5C09 - chains A and B of the 5 polymer chains in the assembly; structure by X-ray diffraction, 2.48 A resolution.

# Chain A
Molecule: HLA class I histocompatibility antigen, A-2 alpha chain
Source organism: Homo sapiens
Reference sequence: P01892 (1A02_HUMAN); residues 1-276 here correspond to UniProt positions 25-300 (UniProt number = residue number + 24)
Amino-acid sequence (276 residues; row label = number of the first residue in the row):
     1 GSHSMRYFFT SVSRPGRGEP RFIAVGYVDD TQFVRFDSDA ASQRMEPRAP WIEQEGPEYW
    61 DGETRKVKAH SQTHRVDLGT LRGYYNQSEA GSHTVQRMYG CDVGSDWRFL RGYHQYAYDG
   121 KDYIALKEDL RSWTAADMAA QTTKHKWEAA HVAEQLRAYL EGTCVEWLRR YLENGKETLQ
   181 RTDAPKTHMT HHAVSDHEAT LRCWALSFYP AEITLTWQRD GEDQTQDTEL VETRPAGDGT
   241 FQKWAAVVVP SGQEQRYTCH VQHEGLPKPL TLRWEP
Cystine bridges: Cys101-Cys164, Cys203-Cys259

# Chain B
Molecule: Beta-2-microglobulin
Source organism: Homo sapiens
Reference sequence: P61769 (B2MG_HUMAN); residues 1-99 here correspond to UniProt positions 21-119 (UniProt number = residue number + 20)
Amino-acid sequence (100 residues; numbered 0 to 99; the number before each row is that of its first residue; numbering starts at 0):
     0 MIQRTPKIQV YSRHPAENGK SNFLNCYVSG FHPSDIEVDL LKNGERIEKV EHSDLSFSKD
    60 WSFYLLYYTE FTPTEKDEYA CRVNHVTLSQ PKIVKWDRDM
Construct notes: initiating methionine (0)
Cystine bridges: Cys25-Cys80
Curated features (UniProtKB/Swiss-Prot):
  - modified residue: Gln2 (Pyrrolidone carboxylic acid)
  - glycosylation: Ile1 (N-linked (Glc) (glycation) isoleucine), Lys19 (N-linked (Glc) (glycation) lysine), Lys41 (N-linked (Glc) (glycation) lysine), Lys48 (N-linked (Glc) (glycation) lysine), Lys58 (N-linked (Glc) (glycation) lysine), Lys91 (N-linked (Glc) (glycation) lysine), Lys94 (N-linked (Glc) (glycation) lysine)

# Interface between chain A and chain B
Pairs across the interface (53; chain A residue first):
  Phe8(A) - Ser55(B)
  Phe8(A) - Phe56(B)
  Phe9(A) - Phe56(B)
  Thr10(A) - Phe56(B)
  Thr10(A) - Phe62(B)
  Val12(A) - Ser33(B)
  Ile23(A) - Leu54(B)  hydrophobic
  Val25(A) - Asp53(B)
  Val25(A) - Leu54(B)
  Val25(A) - Ser55(B)
  Tyr27(A) - Ser55(B)
  Tyr27(A) - Tyr63(B)  hydrogen bond
  Gln32(A) - Asp53(B)  hydrogen bond
  Arg35(A) - Asp53(B)  salt bridge
  Arg48(A) - Asp53(B)  salt bridge
  Gln96(A) - His31(B)  hydrogen bond
  Gln96(A) - Phe56(B)
  Gln96(A) - Trp60(B)  hydrogen bond (side chain-backbone)
  Gln96(A) - Phe62(B)
  Arg97(A) - Phe56(B)
  Gln115(A) - Trp60(B)
  Tyr116(A) - Trp60(B)
  Ala117(A) - Trp60(B)
  Asp119(A) - Met0(B)
  Asp119(A) - His31(B)
  Gly120(A) - His31(B)
  Gly120(A) - Trp60(B)
  Lys121(A) - Met0(B)
  Lys121(A) - Ile1(B)
  Asp122(A) - Trp60(B)  hydrogen bond
  His192(A) - Asp98(B)
  Arg202(A) - Asp98(B)  hydrogen bond (side chain-backbone)
  Arg202(A) - Met99(B)
  Trp204(A) - Met99(B)
  Val231(A) - Gln8(B)
  Glu232(A) - Gln8(B)  hydrogen bond (backbone-side chain)
  Glu232(A) - Tyr26(B)
  Glu232(A) - Ser28(B)  hydrogen bond
  Arg234(A) - Gln8(B)  hydrogen bond
  Arg234(A) - Tyr10(B)
  Arg234(A) - Met99(B)  hydrogen bond (side chain-backbone)
  Pro235(A) - Tyr10(B)  hydrogen bond (backbone-side chain)
  Pro235(A) - Asn24(B)
  Pro235(A) - Tyr26(B)
  Pro235(A) - Leu65(B)  hydrophobic
  Ala236(A) - Arg12(B)  hydrogen bond (backbone-side chain)
  Ala236(A) - Asn24(B)  hydrogen bond (backbone-side chain)
  Gly237(A) - Arg12(B)
  Gly237(A) - Leu65(B)
  Gln242(A) - Tyr10(B)
  Gln242(A) - Ser11(B)  hydrogen bond (side chain-backbone)
  Gln242(A) - Arg12(B)  hydrogen bond (side chain-backbone)
  Trp244(A) - Met99(B)  hydrophobic
Interface residues without a listed pair, chain A (35 interface residues in all): Thr94, Met98, Leu206, Thr233, Asp238
Interface residues without a listed pair, chain B (24 interface residues in all): His13, Pro14, Asp59

# Summary
The interface between chain A and chain B involves 35 residues on one side and 24 on the other; the contacts
include 15 hydrogen bonds and 2 salt bridges. Among the polar pairs are Arg35(A)-Asp53(B), Arg48(A)-Asp53(B)
and Tyr27(A)-Tyr63(B).
Here chain A is HLA class I histocompatibility antigen, A-2 alpha chain and chain B is Beta-2-microglobulin,
both from Homo sapiens. Entry 5C09 (HLA class I histocompatibility antigen) was determined by X-ray
diffraction together with 5C07, 5C08, 5C0A, 5C0B, 5C0C, 5C0D and 6 further entries from the same study.
